Entry 6OKE (X-ray diffraction, 2.55 A resolution); this record covers chains C and D of the 4 polymer chains in the assembly.

# Chain C (and D)
Name: Transferrin-Receptor Binding Peptide
From: Monosiga brevicollis
Notes: engineered mutation(s): randomly mutated; chain D of this document is another copy of the same molecule, construct and numbering; everything in this record applies to it too
Amino-acid sequence (51 residues; row label = number of the first residue in the row):
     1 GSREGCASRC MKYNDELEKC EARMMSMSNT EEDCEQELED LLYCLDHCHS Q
Not modelled in the structure: 1-4, 27-32, 49-51 (chain D: 1-2, 28-32, 51)
Disulfide bonds: Cys6-Cys48, Cys10-Cys44, Cys20-Cys34

# How chain C and chain D interact
Contacting residue pairs (22):
  Gly5(C) with Met11(D)
  Cys6(C) with Met11(D), hydrophobic
  Ala7(C) with Ala7(D); Ser8(D)
  Ser8(C) with Glu4(D); Ala7(D)
  Met11(C) with Ala7(D), hydrophobic; Leu45(D), hydrophobic; Cys48(D), hydrophobic; His49(D)
  Asn14(C) with Leu45(D)
  Asp15(C) with His49(D), salt bridge
  Glu18(C) with Asp46(D); His49(D)
  Leu38(C) with Leu42(D), hydrophobic
  Leu41(C) with Leu42(D), hydrophobic; Leu45(D), hydrophobic
  Leu42(C) with Leu38(D), hydrophobic
  Leu45(C) with Met11(D); Asn14(D), hydrogen bond (backbone-side chain); Leu41(D), hydrophobic
  Asp46(C) with Glu18(D)
Also at the interface, not in a pair above, chain C (15 interface residues in all): Leu17, Cys48
Also at the interface, not in a pair above, chain D (14 interface residues in all): Leu17

# Overview
15 residues of chain C and 14 residues of chain D are in contact; the contacts include 1 hydrogen bond and 1
salt bridge. Polar pairs include Asp15(C)-His49(D) and Leu45(C)-Asn14(D).
Chain C and chain D are both Transferrin-Receptor Binding Peptide (Monosiga brevicollis); the structure,
Crystal structure of an apo Transferrin-Receptor-Binding cystine-dense peptide, was determined by X-ray
diffraction together with 6OKD from the same study.
